7LRZ - chain A; structure by X-ray diffraction, 1.91 A resolution.

# Chain A
Protein: ALK tyrosine kinase receptor
From: Homo sapiens
Notes: EC 2.7.10.1; fragment: Glycine-rich domain residues 678-986
Reference sequence: Q9UM73 (ALK_HUMAN); residues 678-986 here = UniProt positions 678-986
Amino-acid sequence (311 residues; row label = number of the first residue in the row):
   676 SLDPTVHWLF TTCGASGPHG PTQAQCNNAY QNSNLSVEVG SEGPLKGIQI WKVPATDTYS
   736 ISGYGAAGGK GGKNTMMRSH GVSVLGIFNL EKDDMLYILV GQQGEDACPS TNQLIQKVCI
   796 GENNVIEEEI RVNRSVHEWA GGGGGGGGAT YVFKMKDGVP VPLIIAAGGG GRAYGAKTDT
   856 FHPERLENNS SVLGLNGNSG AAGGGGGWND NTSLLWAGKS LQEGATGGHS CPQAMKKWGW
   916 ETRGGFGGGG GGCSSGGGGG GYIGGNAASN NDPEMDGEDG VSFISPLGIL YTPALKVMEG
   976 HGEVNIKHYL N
Unresolved in the structure: 676-680
Construct notes: expression tag (676-677)
Disulfides: Cys688-Cys701, Cys783-Cys794, Cys906-Cys928
Reported in the primary citation:
  - mutagenesis - E859R, E974L/E978Y: abolished binding to ALKAL
  - mutagenesis - E978R: abolished signaling in response to ALKAL2-AD
  - mutagenesis - E974L/E978Y: abolished signaling in response to ALKAL
  - mutagenesis - I795R/G796E/E797Q: abolished signaling

# In short
From the paper: E859R and E974L/E978Y abolish binding to ALKAL; E978R abolishes signaling in response to
ALKAL2-AD.
Chain A is ALK tyrosine kinase receptor (Homo sapiens); the structure, Structure of the Human ALK GRD, was
determined by X-ray diffraction (same publication as 7LIR, 7LS0 and 7MK7).
